Entry 2A94 (X-ray diffraction, 1.50 A resolution); this record covers chain A.

== Chain A ==
Molecule: L-lactate dehydrogenase
Source organism: Plasmodium falciparum
Notes: EC 1.1.1.27
UniProtKB: Q27743 (LDH1_PLAFD); the construct has insertions or renumbered stretches relative to UniProt, so the offset changes along the chain: 18-33 = UniProt 2-17; 35-47 = UniProt 18-30; 49-72 = UniProt 31-54; 74-81 = UniProt 57-64; 8 more segments
Chain sequence (321 residues; row label = number of the first residue in the row; note: 14 numbers in that range are skipped by the numbering (no residue carries them; nothing is unmodelled there); a row labelled like 73A-73B holds insertion residues (73A, then the next letters in order)):
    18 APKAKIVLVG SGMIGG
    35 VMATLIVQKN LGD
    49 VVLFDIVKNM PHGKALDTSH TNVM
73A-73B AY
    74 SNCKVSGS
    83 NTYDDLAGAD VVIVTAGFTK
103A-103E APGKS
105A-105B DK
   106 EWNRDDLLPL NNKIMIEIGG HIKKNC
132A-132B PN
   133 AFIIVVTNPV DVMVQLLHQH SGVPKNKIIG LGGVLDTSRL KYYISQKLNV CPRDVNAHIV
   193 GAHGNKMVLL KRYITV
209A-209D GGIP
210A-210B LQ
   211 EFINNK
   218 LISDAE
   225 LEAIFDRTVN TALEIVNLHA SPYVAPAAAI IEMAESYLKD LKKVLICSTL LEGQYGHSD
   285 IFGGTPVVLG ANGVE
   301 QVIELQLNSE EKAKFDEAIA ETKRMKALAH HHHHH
Disordered / not traced: 330-335
Construct notes: expression tag (330-335)
Curated features (UniProtKB/Swiss-Prot):
  - active site: His195 (Proton acceptor)
  - binding site (NAD(+)): Met30 to Leu163
  - binding site (substrate): Arg109, Arg171, His195
Residues lining bound ligands: AP0 (acetyl pyridine adenine dinucleotide, reduced): Val26, Gly27, Ser28, Gly29, Met30, Ile31, Gly32, Phe52, Asp53, Ile54, Val55, Met58, Tyr85, Thr97, Ala98, Gly99, Phe100, Thr101, Ile119, Glu122, Ile123, Val138, Thr139, Asn140, Val142, Leu163, Leu167, His195, Pro246, Tyr247, Pro250

== Overview ==
Ligands of chain A: compound AP0. From UniProt: active-site residue His195, 9 NAD+-binding residues and 3
substrate-binding residues.
Chain A is L-lactate dehydrogenase (Plasmodium falciparum); the structure, Structure of Plasmodium falciparum
lactate dehydrogenase complexed to APADH, was determined by X-ray diffraction, deposited together with 2A92
and 2AA3.
